Entry 8JXV (electron microscopy, 3.21 A resolution); this record covers chains C and D of the 5 polymer chains in the assembly.

# Chain C
Protein: Guanine nucleotide-binding protein G(I)/G(S)/G(T) subunit beta-1
From: Homo sapiens
Reference sequence: P62873 (GBB1_HUMAN); numbering as in UniProt (aligned over 2-340)
Amino-acid sequence (345 residues; numbered -4 to 340; the number before each row is that of its first residue; numbers below 1 keep their minus sign (Met-4 is residue -4)):
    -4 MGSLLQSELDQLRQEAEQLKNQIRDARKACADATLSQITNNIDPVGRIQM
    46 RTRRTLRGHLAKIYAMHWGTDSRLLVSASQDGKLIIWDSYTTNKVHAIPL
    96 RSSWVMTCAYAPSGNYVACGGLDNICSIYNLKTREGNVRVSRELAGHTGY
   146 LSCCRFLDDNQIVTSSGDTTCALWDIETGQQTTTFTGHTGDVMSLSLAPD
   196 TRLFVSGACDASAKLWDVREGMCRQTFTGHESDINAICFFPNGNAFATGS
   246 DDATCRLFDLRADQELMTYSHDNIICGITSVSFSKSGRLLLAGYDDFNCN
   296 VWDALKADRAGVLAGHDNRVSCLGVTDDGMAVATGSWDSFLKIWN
Disordered / not traced: -4 to 34
Sequence notes: initiating methionine (-4); expression tag (-3 to 1)
Swiss-Prot annotation at these positions:
  - modified residue: Ser2 (N-acetylserine), His266 (Phosphohistidine)
  - natural variant: Leu30 (L30F: In MRD42; uncertain significance), Arg52 (R52G: In MRD42), Gly64 (G64V: In MRD42), Asp76 (D76E: In MRD42; D76G: In MRD42), Gly77 (G77S: In MRD42), Lys78 (K78R: In MRD42), Ile80 (I80N: In MRD42; I80T: In MRD42), His91 (H91R: In MRD42; uncertain significance), Ala92 (A92T: In MRD42), Pro94 (P94S: In MRD42), Leu95 (L95P: In MRD42), Arg96 (R96L: In MRD42), 5 further natural variant entries in UniProt

# Chain D
Protein: Guanine nucleotide-binding protein G(I)/G(S)/G(O) subunit gamma-2
From: Homo sapiens
Reference sequence: P59768 (GBG2_HUMAN); residues 1-71 here = UniProt positions 1-71
Amino-acid sequence (71 residues; each row starts with the number of its first residue):
     1 MASNNTASIAQARKLVEQLKMEANIDRIKVSKAAADLMAYCEAHAKEDPL
    51 LTPVPASENPFREKKFFCAIL
Disordered / not traced: 1-30, 63-71
Swiss-Prot annotation at these positions:
  - modified residue: Ala2 (N-acetylalanine), Cys68 (Cysteine methyl ester)
  - lipidation: Cys68 (S-geranylgeranyl cysteine)

# How chain C and chain D interact
Pairs across the interface (40):
  Val40(C) - Leu51(D)  hydrophobic
  Arg48(C) - Phe61(D)
  Arg48(C) - Arg62(D)
  Arg49(C) - Pro60(D)  hydrogen bond (side chain-backbone)
  Arg49(C) - Phe61(D)  hydrogen bond (side chain-backbone)
  Ser84(C) - Phe61(D)
  Tyr85(C) - Pro60(D)  hydrophobic
  Tyr85(C) - Phe61(D)  hydrophobic
  Phe235(C) - Leu37(D)  hydrophobic
  Asn237(C) - Asp36(D)  hydrogen bond (side chain-backbone)
  Asn237(C) - Tyr40(D)
  Asp254(C) - Ala33(D)
  Ser279(C) - Asp48(D)
  Lys280(C) - Tyr40(D)
  Lys280(C) - Glu47(D)
  Lys280(C) - Asp48(D)
  Ser281(C) - Tyr40(D)
  Ser281(C) - Cys41(D)  hydrogen bond (backbone-side chain)
  Ser281(C) - His44(D)
  Ser281(C) - Asp48(D)  hydrogen bond
  Ser281(C) - Leu51(D)
  Gly282(C) - Cys41(D)
  Arg283(C) - Cys41(D)
  Arg283(C) - Leu51(D)
  Leu300(C) - Leu37(D)  hydrophobic
  Leu300(C) - Met38(D)  hydrophobic
  Asp323(C) - Glu47(D)
  Asp323(C) - Pro49(D)
  Gly324(C) - Pro49(D)
  Gly324(C) - Leu50(D)
  Met325(C) - Pro49(D)  hydrophobic
  Met325(C) - Asn59(D)
  Met325(C) - Pro60(D)
  Met325(C) - Phe61(D)  hydrophobic
  Ala326(C) - Leu50(D)
  Ala326(C) - Phe61(D)  hydrophobic
  Val327(C) - Leu50(D)  hydrophobic
  Trp339(C) - Leu50(D)
  Asn340(C) - Leu50(D)
  Asn340(C) - Phe61(D)
Also at the interface, not in a pair above, chain C (27 interface residues in all): Ile43, Pro236, Leu261, Leu284, Val320, Ile338
Also at the interface, not in a pair above, chain D (17 interface residues in all): Pro53

# Summary
The interface between chain C and chain D involves 27 residues on one side and 17 on the other, with 5
hydrogen bonds. Among the polar pairs are Arg49(C)-Pro60(D), Arg49(C)-Phe61(D) and Asn237(C)-Asp36(D).
Here chain C is Guanine nucleotide-binding protein G(I)/G(S)/G(T) subunit beta-1 and chain D is Guanine
nucleotide-binding protein G(I)/G(S)/G(O) subunit gamma-2, both from Homo sapiens. Entry 8JXV (Clozapine-bound
H4R/Gi complex) was determined by electron microscopy, deposited together with 8JXT, 8JXW and 8JXX.
